8WH5 - chains F and J of the 11 polymer chains in the assembly; structure by electron microscopy, 3.58 A resolution.

Chain F:
Protein: Histone H4
Organism: Arabidopsis thaliana
UniProtKB: P59259 (H4_ARATH); residues 0-102 here correspond to UniProt positions 1-103 (UniProt number = residue number + 1)
Amino-acid sequence (103 residues; row label = number of the first residue in the row; numbering starts at 0):
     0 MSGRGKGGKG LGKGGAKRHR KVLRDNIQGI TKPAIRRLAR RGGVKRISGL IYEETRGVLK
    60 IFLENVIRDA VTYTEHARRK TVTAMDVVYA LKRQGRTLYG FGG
Disordered / not traced: 0-13, 101-102
UniProt features mapped onto this chain:
  - DNA-binding region: Lys16 to Lys20

Chain J:
Molecule: antisense strand (167-nt DNA)
Sequence (167 nucleotides; numbered -19 to 147; the number before each row is that of its first residue; numbers below 1 keep their minus sign (DT-19 is residue -19)):
   -19 TCAGCGACAC CGGCACTGGA ATCGGATGTA TATATCTGAC ACGTGCCTGG AGACTAGGGA
    41 GTAATCCCCT TGGGCGGTTA AACGCGGGGG ACAGCGCGTA CGTGCGTTTA AGCGGTGCTA
   101 GAGCTGTCTA CGACCAATTG AGCGGCCTCG GCACCGGGAT TCTCGAT
Disordered / not traced: -19 to 13, 147

How chain F and chain J interact:
Residue-residue contacts (7):
  Thr30(F) - DA61(J)  hydrogen bond to the phosphate
  Thr30(F) - DA62(J)  phosphate contact
  Pro32(F) - DA61(J)  phosphate contact
  Pro32(F) - DA62(J)  phosphate contact
  Arg36(F) - DA61(J)  salt bridge to the phosphate
  Lys44(F) - DG70(J)  salt bridge to the phosphate
  Arg45(F) - DG70(J)  sugar contact
Other interface residues (no listed pair), chain J (5 interface residues in all): DG68, DG69

Summary:
The chain F/chain J interface involves 5 residues from each chain; the contacts include 1 hydrogen bond and 2
salt bridges. Polar contacts include Thr30(F)-DA61(J), Arg36(F)-DA61(J) and Lys44(F)-DG70(J). UniProt lists a
DNA-binding region on chain F.
Here chain F is Histone H4 (Arabidopsis thaliana) and chain J is antisense strand (167-nt DNA). Entry 8WH5
(Structure of DDM1-nucleosome complex in the apo state) was determined by electron microscopy (same
publication as 8WH8, 8WH9, 8WHA and 8WHB).
